Entry 4JR2 (X-ray diffraction, 1.65 A resolution); this record covers chains A and C of the 4 polymer chains in the assembly.

== Chain A ==
Molecule: Procaspase-7
Source organism: Homo sapiens
Notes: EC 3.4.22.60; fragment: protease domain
UniProtKB: P55210 (CASP7_HUMAN); residue numbers follow UniProt; this construct covers 57-303
Amino-acid sequence (250 residues; each row starts with the number of its first residue):
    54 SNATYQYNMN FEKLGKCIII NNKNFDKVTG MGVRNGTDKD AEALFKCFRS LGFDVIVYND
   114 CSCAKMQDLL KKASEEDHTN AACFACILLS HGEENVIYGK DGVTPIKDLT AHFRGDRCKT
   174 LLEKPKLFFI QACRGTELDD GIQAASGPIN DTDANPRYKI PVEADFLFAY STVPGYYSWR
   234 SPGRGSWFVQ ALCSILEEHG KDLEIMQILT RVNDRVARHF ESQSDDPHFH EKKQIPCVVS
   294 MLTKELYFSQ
Disordered / not traced: 54-55, 189-211, 303
Differences from the reference sequence: expression tag (54-56); engineered mutation A198 (Asp in P55210)
Disulfide bonds: C100-C246
UniProt features mapped onto this chain:
  - region: K76 to R87 (Loop L1), R187 to Q196 (Loop L2), V226 to G238 (Loop L3), E274 to I288 (Loop L4)
  - active site: H144, C186
  - site (Involved in allosteric regulation): R187, Y223
  - modified residue: T173 (Phosphothreonine), R233 (Microbial infection: ADP-riboxanated arginine), S239 (Phosphoserine)

== Chain C ==
Molecule: Ac-DEVD-CMK
Amino-acid sequence (6 residues; numbered 1 to 6; the number before each row is that of its first residue):
     1 XDEVDX
Modified / non-standard residues: ACE (acetyl group) at position 1; 0QE (chloromethane) at position 6

== Interface between chain A and chain C ==
Residue-residue contacts (25; chain A residue first):
  R87(A) with D5(C), salt bridge
  S143(A) with D5(C)
  H144(A) with D5(C)
  G145(A) with D5(C), hydrogen bond (backbone-backbone)
  Q184(A) with D5(C), hydrogen bond
  A185(A) with D5(C)
  C186(A) with D5(C), hydrogen bond (backbone-backbone); 0QE_6(C), covalent bond
  Y230(A) with V4(C), hydrophobic
  S231(A) with V4(C); D5(C), hydrogen bond (backbone-backbone)
  W232(A) with D2(C); E3(C); V4(C), hydrophobic
  R233(A) with D2(C); E3(C), salt bridge; V4(C), hydrogen bond (side chain-backbone); D5(C), salt bridge
  S234(A) with D2(C)
  P235(A) with ACE_1(C); E3(C)
  E274(A) with D2(C)
  S275(A) with D2(C)
  Q276(A) with ACE_1(C); D2(C), hydrogen bond (backbone-side chain)
Also at the interface, not in a pair above, chain A (19 interface residues in all): V86, W240, F282

== Summary ==
Chain A and chain C form an interface of 19 and 6 residues respectively; the contacts include 1 covalent bond,
6 hydrogen bonds and 3 salt bridges. Among the polar pairs are R87(A)-D5(C), R233(A)-E3(C) and R233(A)-D5(C).
Chain A is Procaspase-7 (Homo sapiens) and chain C is Ac-DEVD-CMK; the structure, Human procaspase-7/caspase-7
heterodimer bound to Ac-DEVD-CMK, was determined by X-ray diffraction (same publication as 4JQY, 4JQZ, 4JR0
and 4JR1).
